Entry 5ME5 (X-ray diffraction, 1.90 A resolution); this record covers chains A and B.

[Chain A]
Molecule: Eukaryotic transcription initiation factor 4E
Source organism: Cucumis melo
Notes: fragment: eIF4e
UniProtKB: Q00LS8 (Q00LS8_CUCME); numbering as in UniProt (aligned over 2-235)
Sequence (237 residues; row label = number of the first residue in the row; numbers below 1 keep their minus sign (Ser-1 is residue -1)):
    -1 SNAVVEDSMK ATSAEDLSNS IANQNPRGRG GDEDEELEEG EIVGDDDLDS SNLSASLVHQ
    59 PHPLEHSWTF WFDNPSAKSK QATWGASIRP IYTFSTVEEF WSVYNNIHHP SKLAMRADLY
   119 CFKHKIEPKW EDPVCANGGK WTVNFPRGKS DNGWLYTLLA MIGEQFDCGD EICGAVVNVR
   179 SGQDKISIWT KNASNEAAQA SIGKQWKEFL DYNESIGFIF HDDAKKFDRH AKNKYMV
Not modelled in the structure: -1 to 57, 75-84, 220-235
Construct notes: expression tag (-1 to 1)
Disulfides: Cys133-Cys171
Reported in the primary citation:
  - conformationally variable residues (loop rearrangement, side-chain flip): Trp128, Pro131 to Ala134
  - mutagenesis - F70A/I89A/Y154H: abolished growth in response to yeast growth
  - mutagenesis - F70A/I89A, W99A/Y154H: decreased binding to eIF4G (chain B)

[Chain B]
Molecule: eIF4G
Source organism: Cucumis melo
Sequence (90 residues; row label = number of the first residue in the row):
  1004 NEAIKEDAGA LSKAEPDDWE DAADIATPDL ESANGDGVGT SMLDSGDRTG DMAKKYSRDF
  1064 LLKFAEQFLD LPHNFEVTSD IESLMSTHTN
Not modelled in the structure: 1004-1056
Reported in the primary citation:
  - contacts within the chain: Phe1078-Ile1084 (hydrophobic contact)
  - mutagenesis - Y1059A/L1064A/L1065A, F1078D/I1084D/L1087D: unchanged binding to Eukaryotic transcription initiation factor 4E (chain A)
  - mutagenesis - Y1059A/L1064A/L1065A/F1078D/I1084D/L1087D: abolished binding to Eukaryotic transcription initiation factor 4E (chain A)

[Chain A / chain B interface]
Pairs across the interface - 66 pairs, chain A then chain B:
  His60(A) - Tyr1059(B)
  His60(A) - Phe1063(B)
  His60(A) - Phe1067(B)
  Pro61(A) - Lys1057(B)
  Pro61(A) - Tyr1059(B)  hydrogen bond (backbone-side chain)
  Leu62(A) - Lys1057(B)
  Glu63(A) - Lys1057(B)  hydrogen bond (side chain-backbone)
  Phe70(A) - Ser1086(B)
  Phe70(A) - Leu1087(B)  hydrophobic
  Asn72(A) - Asp1083(B)  hydrogen bond (side chain-backbone)
  Asn72(A) - Ser1086(B)  hydrogen bond
  Arg87(A) - Asp1083(B)  salt bridge
  Ile89(A) - Phe1078(B)  hydrophobic
  Ile89(A) - Ile1084(B)  hydrophobic
  Ile89(A) - Leu1087(B)  hydrophobic
  Tyr90(A) - Pro1075(B)
  Tyr90(A) - Asn1077(B)  hydrogen bond
  Tyr90(A) - Phe1078(B)  hydrophobic
  Val95(A) - Tyr1059(B)  hydrophobic
  Val95(A) - Leu1064(B)  hydrophobic
  Val95(A) - Phe1067(B)  hydrophobic
  Glu96(A) - Phe1067(B)
  Glu96(A) - Phe1071(B)
  Trp99(A) - Leu1064(B)  hydrogen bond (side chain-backbone)
  Trp99(A) - Leu1065(B)  hydrophobic
  Trp99(A) - Phe1067(B)
  Trp99(A) - Ala1068(B)  hydrophobic
  Trp99(A) - Phe1071(B)
  Ser100(A) - Phe1071(B)
  Ser100(A) - Asp1073(B)
  Ser100(A) - Leu1074(B)
  Ser100(A) - Pro1075(B)
  Val101(A) - Pro1075(B)  hydrophobic
  Val101(A) - Phe1078(B)  hydrophobic
  Asn103(A) - Ala1068(B)  hydrogen bond (side chain-backbone)
  Asn103(A) - Phe1071(B)  hydrogen bond (side chain-backbone)
  Asn103(A) - Leu1072(B)
  Asn103(A) - Ser1089(B)
  Asn104(A) - Leu1072(B)  hydrogen bond (side chain-backbone)
  Asn104(A) - Asp1073(B)
  Asn104(A) - Leu1074(B)
  Asn104(A) - Met1088(B)
  Asn104(A) - Ser1089(B)  hydrogen bond (backbone-backbone)
  Asn104(A) - Thr1092(B)
  Asn104(A) - Asn1093(B)  hydrogen bond (side chain-backbone)
  Ile105(A) - Leu1087(B)
  Ile105(A) - Ser1089(B)  hydrogen bond (backbone-side chain)
  His106(A) - Ser1086(B)
  His106(A) - Leu1087(B)  hydrogen bond (backbone-backbone)
  His106(A) - Met1088(B)  hydrogen bond (side chain-backbone)
  His106(A) - Ser1089(B)
  His106(A) - Thr1090(B)
  Leu111(A) - Leu1087(B)  hydrophobic
  Leu117(A) - Leu1087(B)  hydrophobic
  Tyr154(A) - Arg1061(B)
  Leu157(A) - Arg1061(B)
  Leu157(A) - Leu1064(B)
  Leu157(A) - Leu1065(B)  hydrophobic
  Gly161(A) - Lys1058(B)
  Gly161(A) - Tyr1059(B)  hydrogen bond (backbone-backbone)
  Glu162(A) - Lys1057(B)
  Glu162(A) - Lys1058(B)  hydrogen bond (backbone-side chain)
  Gln163(A) - Lys1058(B)
  Gln163(A) - Tyr1059(B)  hydrogen bond (side chain-backbone)
  Gln163(A) - Ser1060(B)
  Phe207(A) - Arg1061(B)  hydrogen bond (backbone-side chain)
Also at the interface, not in a pair above, chain A (29 interface residues in all): Lys110, Leu153, Ile160
Also at the interface, not in a pair above, chain B (27 interface residues in all): His1091
From the paper, about this interface:
  - specific contacts: Pro61(A)-Tyr1059(B) (hydrogen bond), Phe70(A)-Leu1087(B) (hydrophobic contact), Val95(A)-Leu1064(B) (hydrophobic contact), Trp99(A)-Leu1064(B) (hydrophobic contact), Leu157(A)-Leu1064(B) (hydrophobic contact), Ile160(A)-Leu1064(B) (hydrophobic contact), Leu1087(B)-Ile105(A) (backbone contact), Leu1087(B)-Leu111(A) (hydrophobic contact), Leu1087(B)-Leu117(A) (hydrophobic contact)
  - hot spots on chain A (mutagenesis) - F70A, W99A: decreased binding to eIF4G (chain B)

[In short]
29 residues of chain A and 27 residues of chain B are in contact; the contacts include 18 hydrogen bonds and 1
salt bridge. Polar contacts include Arg87(A)-Asp1083(B), Pro61(A)-Tyr1059(B) and Glu63(A)-Lys1057(B). The
authors report a hydrogen bond between Pro61(A) and Tyr1059(B); hydrophobic contacts between Phe70(A) and
Leu1087(B), Val95(A) and Leu1064(B) and Trp99(A) and Leu1064(B) among others; a backbone contact between
Leu1087(B) and Ile105(A). From the paper: F70A/I89A, W99A/Y154H and F70A of chain A, among others, reduce
binding to eIF4G (chain B); conformational variability at Trp128(A) and Pro131(A); 8 substitutions were tested
in all.
Here chain A is Eukaryotic transcription initiation factor 4E and chain B is eIF4G, both from Cucumis melo.
Entry 5ME5 (Crystal Structure of eiF4E from C. melo bound to a eIF4G peptide) was determined by X-ray
diffraction, deposited together with 5ME6 and 5ME7.
